PDB entry 3NZH | X-ray diffraction, 2.00 A resolution | chains L and H

# Chain L
Protein: 5F6 light chain
From: Homo sapiens, Mus musculus
Sequence (214 residues; row label = number of the first residue in the row):
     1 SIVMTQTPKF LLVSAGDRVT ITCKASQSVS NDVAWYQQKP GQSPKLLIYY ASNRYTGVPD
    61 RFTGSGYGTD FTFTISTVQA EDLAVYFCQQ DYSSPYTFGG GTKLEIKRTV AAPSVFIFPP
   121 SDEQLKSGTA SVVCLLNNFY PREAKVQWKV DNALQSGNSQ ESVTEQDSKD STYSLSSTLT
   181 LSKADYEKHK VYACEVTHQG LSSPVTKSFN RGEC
Disulfides: Cys23-Cys88, Cys134-Cys194

# Chain H
Protein: 5F6 heavy chain
From: Homo sapiens, Mus musculus
Sequence (226 residues; each row starts with the number of its first residue):
     1 SEMKLEESGG GLVQPGGSMK LSCVASGFTF SNYWMNWVRQ SPEKGLEWVA QIRLKSYNYA
    61 THYAESVKGR FTISRDDSKS SVYLQMNNLR AEDTGIYYCT PDGSDYWGQG TTLTVSSAST
   121 KGPSVFPLAP SSKSTSGGTA ALGCLVKDYF PEPVTVSWNS GALTSGVHTF PAVLQSSGLY
   181 SLSSVVTVPS SSLGTQTYIC NVNHKPSNTK VDKKVEPKSC HHHHHH
Unresolved in the structure: 1-2, 225-226
Differences from the reference sequence: expression tag (221-226)
Disulfides: Cys23-Cys99, Cys144-Cys200
Metal / ion sites: Co2+: His221, His224

# Chain L / chain H interface
Pairs across the interface (61; chain L residue first):
  Tyr36(L) - Ser104(H)
  Tyr36(L) - Trp107(H)
  Gln38(L) - Gln40(H)  hydrogen bond
  Gln38(L) - Tyr98(H)
  Ser43(L) - Tyr98(H)
  Ser43(L) - Trp107(H)
  Ser43(L) - Gly108(H)
  Pro44(L) - Trp107(H)
  Leu46(L) - Gly103(H)
  Leu46(L) - Ser104(H)
  Tyr55(L) - Asp105(H)
  Phe87(L) - Gln40(H)
  Phe87(L) - Leu46(H)  hydrophobic
  Pro95(L) - Trp48(H)  hydrophobic
  Tyr96(L) - Trp48(H)
  Tyr96(L) - Gln51(H)  hydrogen bond
  Tyr96(L) - Arg53(H)
  Phe98(L) - Val38(H)  hydrophobic
  Phe98(L) - Leu46(H)
  Phe98(L) - Trp48(H)
  Phe116(L) - Lys133(H)
  Phe116(L) - Ser134(H)
  Phe116(L) - Ser136(H)
  Ile117(L) - Lys133(H)  hydrogen bond (backbone-backbone)
  Phe118(L) - Leu128(H)  hydrophobic
  Phe118(L) - Ala129(H)
  Phe118(L) - Ser134(H)
  Phe118(L) - Ala141(H)
  Ser121(L) - Phe126(H)
  Ser121(L) - Pro127(H)
  Glu123(L) - Val125(H)
  Glu123(L) - Phe126(H)
  Glu123(L) - Pro127(H)
  Glu123(L) - Lys213(H)  salt bridge
  Gln124(L) - Phe126(H)
  Gln124(L) - Lys147(H)
  Ser131(L) - Leu145(H)
  Ser131(L) - Lys147(H)
  Val133(L) - Leu128(H)  hydrophobic
  Leu135(L) - Phe170(H)  hydrophobic
  Leu135(L) - Val185(H)  hydrophobic
  Asn137(L) - His168(H)  hydrogen bond
  Asn137(L) - Thr187(H)
  Asn138(L) - His168(H)  hydrogen bond
  Gln160(L) - Val173(H)
  Gln160(L) - Leu174(H)
  Gln160(L) - Gln175(H)
  Glu161(L) - Val173(H)
  Ser162(L) - Phe170(H)
  Ser162(L) - Pro171(H)  hydrogen bond (side chain-backbone)
  Val163(L) - Pro171(H)
  Thr164(L) - Phe170(H)
  Ser174(L) - His168(H)  hydrogen bond
  Ser174(L) - Phe170(H)
  Leu175(L) - Phe170(H)
  Ser176(L) - Phe170(H)
  Ser208(L) - Lys133(H)
  Glu213(L) - Lys133(H)  salt bridge
  Glu213(L) - Cys220(H)
  Glu213(L) - His221(H)  hydrogen bond (backbone-side chain)
  Cys214(L) - Cys220(H)  disulfide
Interface residues without a listed pair, chain L (40 interface residues in all): Gln42, Gln89, Ser94, Ser114, Asp122, Ser127, Thr129, Phe209
Interface residues without a listed pair, chain H (42 interface residues in all): Trp34, Asn36, Glu47, Thr135, Leu142, Thr169, Ser183, Lys218
Inter-chain disulfides: Cys214(L)-Cys220(H)

# Overview
40 residues of chain L and 42 residues of chain H are in contact; the contacts include 1 disulfide bond, 8
hydrogen bonds and 2 salt bridges. Among the polar pairs are Glu123(L)-Lys213(H), Glu213(L)-Lys133(H) and
Gln38(L)-Gln40(H). His221(H) and His224(H) coordinate Co2+.
Chain L is 5F6 light chain and chain H is 5F6 heavy chain, both from Homo sapiens, Mus musculus; the
structure, Crystal structure of anti-emmprin antibody 5F6 FAB, was determined by X-ray diffraction.
